8HUH - chains C and D of the 6 polymer chains in the assembly; structure by X-ray diffraction, 2.80 A resolution.

[Chain C]
Protein: Tubulin alpha-1B chain
Source organism: Bos taurus
Reference sequence: P81947 (TBA1B_BOVIN); residues 1-450 here = UniProt positions 1-450
Chain sequence (450 residues; row label = number of the first residue in the row):
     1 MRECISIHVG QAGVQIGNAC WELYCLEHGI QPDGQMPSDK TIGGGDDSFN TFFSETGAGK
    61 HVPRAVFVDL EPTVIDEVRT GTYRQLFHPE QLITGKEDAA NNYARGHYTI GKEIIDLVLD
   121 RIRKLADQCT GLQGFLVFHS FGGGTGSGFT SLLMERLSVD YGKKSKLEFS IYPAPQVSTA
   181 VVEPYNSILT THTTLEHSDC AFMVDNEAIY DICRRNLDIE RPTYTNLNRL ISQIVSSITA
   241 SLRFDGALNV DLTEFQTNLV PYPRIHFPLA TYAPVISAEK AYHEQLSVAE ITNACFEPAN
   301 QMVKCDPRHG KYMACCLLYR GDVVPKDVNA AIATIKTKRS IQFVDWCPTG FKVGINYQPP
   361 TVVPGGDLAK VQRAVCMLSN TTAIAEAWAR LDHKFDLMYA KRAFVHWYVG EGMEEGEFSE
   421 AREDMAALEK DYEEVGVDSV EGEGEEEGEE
Unresolved in the structure: 441-450
Bound ions: Ca2+: D39, T41, G44, E55
Residues lining bound ligands: GTP (guanosine-5'-triphosphate): V9, G10, Q11, A12, Q15, I16, D69, D98, A99, A100, N101, N102, S140, G142, G143, G144, T145, G146, I171, P173, V177, T179, E183, N206, Y224, L227, N228, I231

[Chain D]
Protein: Tubulin beta-2B chain
Source organism: Bos taurus
Reference sequence: Q6B856 (TBB2B_BOVIN); residues 1-445 here = UniProt positions 1-445
Chain sequence (445 residues; row label = number of the first residue in the row):
     1 MREIVHIQAG QCGNQIGAKF WEVISDEHGI DPTGSYHGDS DLQLERINVY YNEATGNKYV
    61 PRAILVDLEP GTMDSVRSGP FGQIFRPDNF VFGQSGAGNN WAKGHYTEGA ELVDSVLDVV
   121 RKESESCDCL QGFQLTHSLG GGTGSGMGTL LISKIREEYP DRIMNTFSVM PSPKVSDTVV
   181 EPYNATLSVH QLVENTDETY CIDNEALYDI CFRTLKLTTP TYGDLNHLVS ATMSGVTTCL
   241 RFPGQLNADL RKLAVNMVPF PRLHFFMPGF APLTSRGSQQ YRALTVPELT QQMFDSKNMM
   301 AACDPRHGRY LTVAAIFRGR MSMKEVDEQM LNVQNKNSSY FVEWIPNNVK TAVCDIPPRG
   361 LKMSATFIGN STAIQELFKR ISEQFTAMFR RKAFLHWYTG EGMDEMEFTE AESNMNDLVS
   421 EYQQYQDATA DEQGEFEEEE GEDEA
Unresolved in the structure: 274-283, 432-445
Curated features (UniProtKB/Swiss-Prot):
  - motif: M1 to I4 (MREI motif)
  - binding site (GTP): Q11, E69, S138, G142, T143, G144, N204, N226
  - binding site (Mg(2+)): E69
  - modified residue: S40 (Phosphoserine), T55 (Phosphothreonine), K58 (N6-acetyllysine), S172 (Phosphoserine), T285 (Phosphothreonine), T290 (Phosphothreonine), R318 (Omega-N-methylarginine), E438 (5-glutamyl polyglutamate)
  - cross-link (Glycyl lysine isopeptide (Lys-Gly)): K58 (interchain with G-Cter in ubiquitin), K324 (interchain with G-Cter in ubiquitin)
Residues lining bound ligands: GDP (guanosine-5'-diphosphate): G10, Q11, C12, Q15, I16, A97, N99, S138, G140, G141, G142, T143, G144, V169, P171, S176, E181, N204, L207, Y222, N226

[Chain C / chain D interface]
Pairs across the interface (50):
  K96(C) - D128(D)  salt bridge
  K96(C) - C129(D)
  E97(C) - R2(D)  salt bridge
  E97(C) - C129(D)  hydrogen bond
  E97(C) - R162(D)  salt bridge
  E97(C) - R251(D)  salt bridge
  D98(C) - K252(D)  salt bridge
  A100(C) - R251(D)
  A100(C) - K252(D)
  A100(C) - V255(D)
  N101(C) - K252(D)
  N101(C) - N256(D)
  R105(C) - R251(D)
  P175(C) - N347(D)
  S178(C) - K350(D)  hydrogen bond
  T179(C) - N256(D)  hydrogen bond (backbone-side chain)
  A180(C) - N256(D)
  A180(C) - K350(D)
  V181(C) - N256(D)  hydrogen bond (backbone-side chain)
  V181(C) - N347(D)
  V181(C) - N348(D)
  V181(C) - K350(D)
  Y210(C) - D327(D)
  E220(C) - K324(D)
  K394(C) - P346(D)
  K394(C) - N347(D)  hydrogen bond
  L397(C) - W344(D)
  L397(C) - P346(D)  hydrophobic
  L397(C) - A430(D)  hydrophobic
  M398(C) - W344(D)
  M398(C) - P346(D)
  K401(C) - F260(D)
  K401(C) - W344(D)
  K401(C) - T429(D)  hydrogen bond (side chain-backbone)
  K401(C) - A430(D)
  R402(C) - F260(D)
  A403(C) - P259(D)
  A403(C) - F260(D)
  F404(C) - V255(D)
  F404(C) - N256(D)
  F404(C) - V258(D)
  F404(C) - P259(D)  hydrogen bond (backbone-backbone)
  F404(C) - I345(D)  hydrophobic
  H406(C) - V258(D)
  H406(C) - P259(D)
  H406(C) - F260(D)
  H406(C) - P261(D)
  W407(C) - A254(D)  hydrophobic
  W407(C) - V255(D)
  W407(C) - V258(D)  hydrogen bond (side chain-backbone)
Also at the interface, not in a pair above, chain C (24 interface residues in all): V182, R221
Also at the interface, not in a pair above, chain D (28 interface residues in all): D249, T312, E343, Y425, A428

[In short]
24 residues of chain C face 28 of chain D across their interface; the contacts include 8 hydrogen bonds and 5
salt bridges. Polar pairs include K96(C)-D128(D), E97(C)-R2(D) and E97(C)-R162(D). Ligands of chain C: GTP.
Chain D binds GDP.
Chain C is Tubulin alpha-1B chain and chain D is Tubulin beta-2B chain, both from Bos taurus; the structure,
Crystal structure of T2R-TTL-3a complex, was determined by X-ray diffraction.
